Entry 3BH8 (X-ray diffraction, 1.65 A resolution); this record covers chains A and B of the 3 polymer chains in the assembly.

[Chain A]
Molecule: HLA class I histocompatibility antigen, A-2 alpha chain
From: Homo sapiens
Notes: fragment: Alpha-1, Alpha-2, Alpha-3
UniProt: P01892 (1A02_HUMAN); residues 1-274 here correspond to UniProt positions 25-298 (UniProt number = residue number + 24)
Sequence (274 residues; row label = number of the first residue in the row):
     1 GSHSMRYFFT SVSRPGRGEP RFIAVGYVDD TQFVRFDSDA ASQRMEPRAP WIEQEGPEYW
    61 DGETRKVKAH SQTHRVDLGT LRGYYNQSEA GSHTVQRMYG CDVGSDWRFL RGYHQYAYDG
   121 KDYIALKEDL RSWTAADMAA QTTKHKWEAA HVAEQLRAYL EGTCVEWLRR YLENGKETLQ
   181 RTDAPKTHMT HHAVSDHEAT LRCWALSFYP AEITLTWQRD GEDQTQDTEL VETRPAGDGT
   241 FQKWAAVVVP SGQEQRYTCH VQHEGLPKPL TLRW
Cystine bridges: Cys-101/Cys-164, Cys-203/Cys-259
From the paper describing this entry:
  - conformationally variable residues (side-chain flip): His-70
  - mutagenesis - R65A: decreased binding to decameric peptide from Lymphocyte-specific protein 1

[Chain B]
Molecule: Beta-2-microglobulin
From: Homo sapiens
UniProt: P61769 (B2MG_HUMAN); residues 1-99 here correspond to UniProt positions 21-119 (UniProt number = residue number + 20)
Sequence (100 residues; each row starts with the number of its first residue; numbering starts at 0):
     0 MIQRTPKIQV YSRHPAENGK SNFLNCYVSG FHPSDIEVDL LKNGERIEKV EHSDLSFSKD
    60 WSFYLLYYTE FTPTEKDEYA CRVNHVTLSQ PKIVKWDRDM
Construct notes: initiating methionine (0)
Cystine bridges: Cys-25/Cys-80
UniProt features mapped onto this chain:
  - modified residue: Gln-2 (Pyrrolidone carboxylic acid)
  - glycosylation: Ile-1 (N-linked (Glc) (glycation) isoleucine), Lys-19 (N-linked (Glc) (glycation) lysine), Lys-41 (N-linked (Glc) (glycation) lysine), Lys-48 (N-linked (Glc) (glycation) lysine), Lys-58 (N-linked (Glc) (glycation) lysine), Lys-91 (N-linked (Glc) (glycation) lysine), Lys-94 (N-linked (Glc) (glycation) lysine)

[Chain A / chain B interface]
Residue-residue contacts - 56 pairs, chain A then chain B:
  Phe-8(A) / Ser-55(B)
  Phe-8(A) / Phe-56(B)  hydrophobic
  Phe-9(A) / Phe-56(B)
  Thr-10(A) / Phe-56(B)
  Thr-10(A) / Phe-62(B)
  Val-12(A) / Ser-33(B)
  Ile-23(A) / Leu-54(B)
  Val-25(A) / Asp-53(B)
  Val-25(A) / Leu-54(B)
  Val-25(A) / Ser-55(B)
  Tyr-27(A) / Ser-55(B)
  Tyr-27(A) / Tyr-63(B)  hydrogen bond
  Gln-32(A) / Asp-53(B)  hydrogen bond
  Arg-35(A) / Asp-53(B)  salt bridge
  Arg-48(A) / Asp-53(B)  salt bridge
  Ser-92(A) / Met-0(B)
  His-93(A) / Met-0(B)
  Gln-96(A) / His-31(B)  hydrogen bond
  Gln-96(A) / Phe-56(B)
  Gln-96(A) / Trp-60(B)  hydrogen bond (side chain-backbone)
  Gln-96(A) / Phe-62(B)
  Arg-97(A) / Phe-56(B)
  Gln-115(A) / Trp-60(B)
  Tyr-116(A) / Trp-60(B)
  Ala-117(A) / Trp-60(B)  hydrophobic
  Asp-119(A) / Met-0(B)
  Asp-119(A) / Ile-1(B)  hydrogen bond (backbone-backbone)
  Gly-120(A) / Ile-1(B)
  Gly-120(A) / His-31(B)
  Lys-121(A) / Ile-1(B)
  Asp-122(A) / Trp-60(B)  hydrogen bond
  Thr-190(A) / Asp-98(B)  hydrogen bond
  Arg-202(A) / Asp-98(B)  salt bridge
  Arg-202(A) / Met-99(B)
  Trp-204(A) / Asp-98(B)  hydrogen bond
  Trp-204(A) / Met-99(B)
  Val-231(A) / Gln-8(B)
  Glu-232(A) / Lys-6(B)  salt bridge
  Glu-232(A) / Gln-8(B)  hydrogen bond (backbone-side chain)
  Glu-232(A) / Tyr-26(B)  hydrogen bond
  Glu-232(A) / Ser-28(B)  hydrogen bond
  Arg-234(A) / Gln-8(B)  hydrogen bond
  Arg-234(A) / Tyr-10(B)
  Arg-234(A) / Met-99(B)  hydrogen bond (side chain-backbone)
  Pro-235(A) / Tyr-10(B)  hydrogen bond (backbone-side chain)
  Pro-235(A) / Asn-24(B)
  Pro-235(A) / Tyr-26(B)
  Pro-235(A) / Leu-65(B)  hydrophobic
  Ala-236(A) / Arg-12(B)  hydrogen bond (backbone-side chain)
  Ala-236(A) / Asn-24(B)  hydrogen bond (backbone-side chain)
  Gly-237(A) / Arg-12(B)  hydrogen bond (backbone-side chain)
  Asp-238(A) / Arg-12(B)
  Gln-242(A) / Tyr-10(B)
  Gln-242(A) / Ser-11(B)  hydrogen bond (side chain-backbone)
  Gln-242(A) / Arg-12(B)  hydrogen bond (side chain-backbone)
  Trp-244(A) / Met-99(B)  hydrogen bond (side chain-backbone)
Interface residues without a listed pair, chain A (37 interface residues in all): Thr-94, Met-98, Leu-206, Thr-233
Interface residues without a listed pair, chain B (24 interface residues in all): His-13, Pro-14

[Overview]
The interface between chain A and chain B involves 37 residues on one side and 24 on the other; the contacts
include 20 hydrogen bonds and 4 salt bridges. Polar pairs include Arg-35(A)/Asp-53(B), Arg-48(A)/Asp-53(B) and
Arg-202(A)/Asp-98(B). From the paper: R65A of chain A reduces binding to decameric peptide from
Lymphocyte-specific protein 1; conformational variability at His-70(A).
Chain A is HLA class I histocompatibility antigen, A-2 alpha chain and chain B is Beta-2-microglobulin, both
from Homo sapiens; the structure, Crystal Structure of RQA_M Phosphopeptide Bound to HUMAN Class I MHC HLA-A2,
was determined by X-ray diffraction together with 3BGM, 3BH9 and 3BHB from the same study.
